Entry 7PIO (electron microscopy, 9.50 A resolution (very low resolution: no residue pairs are listed; an interface is given only as per-side residue counts)); this record covers chains c and 3 of the 53 polymer chains in the assembly.

== Chain c ==
Name: 50S ribosomal protein L4
Organism: Mycoplasma pneumoniae M129
Reference sequence: P75579 (RL4_MYCPN); numbering as in UniProt (aligned over 1-212)
Chain sequence (212 residues; each row starts with the number of its first residue):
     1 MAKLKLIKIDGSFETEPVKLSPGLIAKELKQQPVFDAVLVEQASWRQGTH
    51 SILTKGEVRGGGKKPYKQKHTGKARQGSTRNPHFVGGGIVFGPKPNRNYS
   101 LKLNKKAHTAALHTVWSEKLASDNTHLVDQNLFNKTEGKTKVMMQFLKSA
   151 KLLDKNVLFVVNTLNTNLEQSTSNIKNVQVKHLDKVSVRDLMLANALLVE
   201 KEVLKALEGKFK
Not modelled in the structure: 1, 212

== Chain 3 ==
Molecule: 23S ribosomal RNA
Organism: Mycoplasma pneumoniae M129
Sequence (2907 nucleotides; row label = number of the first residue in the row):
     1 UACAAUAAGUUACUAAGGGCUUAUGGUGGAUGCCUUGGCACUAAUAGGCG
    51 AUGAAGGACGUGUUAACCUGCGAUAAGCUUCGGGUAGGUGGUAAGAACCU
   101 CAGAUCCGGAGAUUUCCGAAUGGAGCAAUCCGGUAGUUGGAAACAGCUAU
   151 CAUUAAUUGAUGAAUAAAUAGUCAAUUAAAGCAAUACGUGGUGAAGUGAA
   201 ACAUCUCAGUAGCCACAGGAAAAGAAAACGAAUGUGAUUCCGUGUGUAGU
   251 GGCGAGCGAAAGCGGAACAGGCCAAACUUAUCAUUAGAUAGGGGUUGUAG
   301 GGCUUGCAAUGUGGACUUGAAAACGAUAGAAGAAGCUGUUGGAAAGCAGC
   351 GCGCAAAAGGGUGAUAGCCCCGUAUUUGAAAUUGUUUUCAUACCUAGCGA
   401 GAUCCCUGAGUAGCUCGGAAAACGUUAUUUUGAGUGAAUCUGCCCAGACC
   451 AUUGGGUAAGCCUAAAUACUAAUUAGUGACCGAUAGCGAAACAGUACCGU
   501 GAGGGAAAGGUGAAAAGAACCCAGAGAUGGGAGUGAAAUAGAUUCUGAAA
   551 CCAUAUGCCUACAACGUGUCAGAGCACAUUAAUGUGUGAUGGCGUGCGUU
   601 UUGAAGUAUGAGCCGGCGAGUUAUGAUAGCAAGCGUUAGUUAACCAGGAG
   651 AUGGGGAGCUGUAGCGAAAGCGAGUUUUAAAAGAGCGUUUGUUUGUUAUU
   701 AUAGACCCGAAACGGGUUGAGCUAGUCAUGAGCAGGUUGAAGGUUGAGUA
   751 ACAUCAACUGGAGGACCGAACCGACUCUCGUUGAAACGAUAGCGGAUGAC
   801 UUGUGAUUAGGGGUGAAAUUCCAAUCGAAAUCCGUGAUAGCUGGUUCUCG
   851 UCGAAAUAGCUUUAAGGCUAGCGUGAGAUCACAAAUAAGUGGAGGUAAAG
   901 CUACUGAAUGUAUGAUGGCGCCACCUAGGCGUACUGAAUACAAUUAAACU
   951 CUGAAUGCCAUUUAUUUUAUUCUCGCAGUCAGACAGUGGGGGAUAAGCUU
  1001 CAUUGUCAAGAGGGGAAGAGCCCAGAUCAUUAAAUAAGGUCCCCAAAAUA
  1051 UACUAAGUGGAAAAGGAUGUGAAAGUGCUAAAACAGCAAGGAUGUUGGCU
  1101 UAGAAGCAGCCAUCGUUUAAAGAGUGCGUAACAGCUCACUUGUCGAGUGU
  1151 UUUUGCGCCGAAGAUGUAACGGGGCUAAGUAUAUUACCGAAUUUAUGGAU
  1201 AAGAUUUAUAUCUUGUGGUAGACGAGCGUUGUAUUGGAGUUGAAGUCAAA
  1251 GCGUGAGCAUUGGUGGAUCCAAUACAAGUGAGAAUGCCGGCAUGAGUAAC
  1301 GCUUGGGAGUGAGAAUCUCCCAAACCGAUUGACUAAGGUUUCCUGGACCA
  1351 GGGUCGUCCUUCCAGGGUUAGUCUGGACCUAAGCUGAGGCUGAAAAGCGU
  1401 AGGCGAUGGACAACAGGUUAAUAUUCCUGUACUUACAGUUAGACUGAUGG
  1451 AGUGACAAAGAAGGUUUUCCACCCCCAUAAUUGGAUUUGGGGAUAAAUCA
  1501 UAAGGUGGUACAAUAGGCAAAUCCGUUGUGCAUAACAUUGAGUGAUGAUG
  1551 UCGAGUGAAUGAGUGAUCAAGUAGCGAAGGUGGUAUUAAUCAUGCUUUCA
  1601 AGAAAAGCUUCUAGGGUUAAUCUAGCUGUAACCAGUACCGAGAACGAACA
  1651 CACGUAGUCAAGGAGAGGAUCCUAAGGUUAGCGAGUGAACUAUAGCCAAG
  1701 GAACUCUGCAAAUUAACCCCGUAAGUUAGCGAGAAGGGGUGCUUAUGUAA
  1751 AAGUAAGCCGCAGUGAAGAACGAGGGGGGACUGUUUAACUAAAACACAAC
  1801 UCUAUGCCAAACCGUAAGGUGAUGUAUAUGGGGUGACACCUGCCCAGUGC
  1851 UGGAAGGUUAAAGAAGGAGGUUAGCGCAAGCGAAGCUUUUAACUGAAGCC
  1901 CCAGUGAACGGCGGCCGUAACUAUAACGGUCCUAAGGUAGCGAAAUUCCU
  1951 AGUCGGGUAAAUUCCGUCCCGCUUGAAUGGUGUAACCAUCUCUUGACUGU
  2001 CUCGGCUAUAGACUCGGUGAAAUCCAGGUACGGGUGAAGACACCCGUUAG
  2051 GCGCAACGGGACGGAAAGACCCCGUGAAGCUUUACUGUAGCUUAAUAUUG
  2101 AUCAGGACAUUAUCAUGUAGAGAAUAGGUAGGAGCAAUCGAUGCAAGUUC
  2151 GCUAGGACUUGUUGAUGCGAAAGGUGGAAUACUACCCUUGGUUGUGUGCU
  2201 GUUCUAAUUGGUAACUGUUAUCCAGUUUCAAGACAGUGUUAGGUGGGCAG
  2251 UUUGACUGGGGCGGUCGCCUCCUAAAAGGUAACGGAGGCGUACAAAGGUA
  2301 CCUUCAGUACGGUUGGAAAUCGUAUGUAGAGUGUAAUGGUGUAAGGGUGC
  2351 UUGACUGUGAGACAUACAGGUCGAACAGGUGAGAAAUCAGGUCAUAGUGA
  2401 UCCGGUGGUCCAGUAUGGAAUGGCCAUCGCUCAACGGAUAAAAGCUACUC
  2451 CGGGGAUAACAGGCUGAUACUGCCCAAGAGUUCAUAUCGACGGCAGUGUU
  2501 UGGCACCUCGAUGUCGACUCAUCUCAUCCUCGAGCUGAAGCAGGUUCGAA
  2551 GGGUUCGGCUGUUCGCCGAUUAAAGAGAUACGUGAGUUGGGUUCAAACCG
  2601 UCGUGAGACAGGUUGGUCCCUAUCUAUUGUGCCCGUAGGAAGAUUGAAGA
  2651 GUGUUGCUUCUAGUACGAGAGGACCGAAGCGAGGACACCUCUUAUGCUCC
  2701 AGUUGUAGCGCCAGCUGCACCGCUGGGUAGUAACGUGUCUAUUAGAUAAA
  2751 CGCUGAAAGCAUCUAAGUGUGAAACUAUCUCAAAGAUUAAUCUUCCCAUU
  2801 UCGCAAGAAAGUAAGAGCCGUCAAAGACGAUGACGUUGAUAGGUUACAGG
  2851 UGUAAGCAUAGUGAUAUGUUGAGCUGAGUAAUACUAAUUGCUCGAGGACU
  2901 UAUUGGA
Not modelled in the structure: 1-7, 923-927, 1560-1569, 2901-2907

== How chain c and chain 3 interact ==
At this resolution (10 A) residue pairs are not listed: 75 residues of chain c and 74 of chain 3 lie at the interface.

== Overview ==
75 residues of chain c face 74 of chain 3 across their interface.
Here chain c is 50S ribosomal protein L4 and chain 3 is 23S ribosomal RNA, both from Mycoplasma pneumoniae
M129. Entry 7PIO (70S ribosome with P-site tRNA in pseudouridimycin-treated Mycoplasma pneumoniae cells) was
determined by electron microscopy together with 7OOC, 7OOD, 7P6Z, 7PAH, 7PAI, 7PAJ and 23 further entries from
the same study.
